1KFJ - chains A and B; structure by X-ray diffraction, 1.80 A resolution.

# Chain A
Protein: Tryptophan synthase alpha chain
Organism: Salmonella typhimurium
Notes: EC 4.2.1.20
Reference sequence: P00929 (TRPA_SALTY); residue numbers follow UniProt; this construct covers 1-268
Chain sequence (268 residues; each row starts with the number of its first residue):
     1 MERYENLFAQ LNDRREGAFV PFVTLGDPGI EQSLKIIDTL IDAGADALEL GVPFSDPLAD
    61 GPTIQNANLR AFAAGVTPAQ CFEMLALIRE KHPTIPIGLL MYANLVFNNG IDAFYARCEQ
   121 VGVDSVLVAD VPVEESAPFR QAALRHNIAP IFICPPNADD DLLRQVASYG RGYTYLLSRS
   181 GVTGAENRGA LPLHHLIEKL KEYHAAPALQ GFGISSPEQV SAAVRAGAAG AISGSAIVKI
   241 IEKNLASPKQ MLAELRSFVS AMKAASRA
Not modelled in the structure: 178-191, 268
UniProt features mapped onto this chain:
  - active site (Proton acceptor): Glu49, Asp60

# Chain B
Protein: Tryptophan synthase beta chain
Organism: Salmonella typhimurium
Notes: EC 4.2.1.20
Reference sequence: P0A2K1 (TRPB_SALTY); numbering as in UniProt (aligned over 1-397)
Chain sequence (397 residues; each row starts with the number of its first residue):
     1 MTTLLNPYFG EFGGMYVPQI LMPALNQLEE AFVSAQKDPE FQAQFADLLK NYAGRPTALT
    61 KCQNITAGTR TTLYLKREDL LHGGAHKTNQ VLGQALLAKR MGKSEIIAET GAGQHGVASA
   121 LASALLGLKC RIYMGAKDVE RQSPNVFRMR LMGAEVIPVH SGSATLKDAC NEALRDWSGS
   181 YETAHYMLGT AAGPHPYPTI VREFQRMIGE ETKAQILDKE GRLPDAVIAC VGGGSNAIGM
   241 FADFINDTSV GLIGVEPGGH GIETGEHGAP LKHGRVGIYF GMKAPMMQTA DGQIEESYSI
   301 SAGLDFPSVG PQHAYLNSIG RADYVSITDD EALEAFKTLC RHEGIIPALE SSHALAHALK
   361 MMREQPEKEQ LLVVNLSGRG DKDIFTVHDI LKARGEI
Not modelled in the structure: 1, 396-397
Metal / ion sites: Na+: Gly232, Phe306, Ser308
Ligand contacts: pyridoxyl-serine-5-monophosphate (PLS; [3-hydroxy-2-methyl-5-phosphonooxymethyl-pyridin-4-ylmethyl]-serine): Ala85, His86, Lys87, Glu109, Thr110, Gly111, Ala112, Gly113, Gln114, His115, Leu166, Gly189, Thr190, Cys230, Val231, Gly232, Gly233, Gly234, Ser235, Asn236, Ala302, Gly303, Leu304, Asp305, Ala348, Glu350, Ser377, Gly378, Lys382
UniProt features mapped onto this chain:
  - modified residue: Lys87 (N6-(pyridoxal phosphate)lysine)

# Interface between chain A and chain B
Pairs across the interface (59; chain A residue first):
  Pro53(A) - Gln293(B)  hydrogen bond (backbone-side chain)
  Phe54(A) - Gly292(B)
  Phe54(A) - Gln293(B)
  Phe54(A) - Ile294(B)  hydrophobic
  Ser55(A) - Gln293(B)  hydrogen bond (backbone-side chain)
  Ser55(A) - Ile294(B)  hydrogen bond (side chain-backbone)
  Asp56(A) - Lys167(B)  salt bridge
  Asp56(A) - Asp168(B)
  Asp56(A) - Asn171(B)  hydrogen bond
  Asp56(A) - Tyr279(B)  hydrogen bond
  Asp56(A) - Ile294(B)
  Pro57(A) - Arg175(B)  hydrogen bond (backbone-side chain)
  Leu58(A) - Asn171(B)
  Leu58(A) - Arg175(B)
  Leu58(A) - Tyr279(B)  hydrophobic
  Leu58(A) - Phe280(B)
  Ala59(A) - Pro18(B)  hydrophobic
  Asp60(A) - Arg175(B)  hydrogen bond (backbone-side chain)
  Gln65(A) - Ser161(B)
  Gln65(A) - Arg175(B)
  Phe72(A) - Gln293(B)
  Thr77(A) - Asp291(B)
  Pro78(A) - Asp291(B)
  Pro78(A) - Gln293(B)
  Ala103(A) - Ile278(B)  hydrophobic
  Asn104(A) - Gly277(B)
  Asn104(A) - Ile278(B)  hydrogen bond (side chain-backbone)
  Asn104(A) - Gln288(B)  hydrogen bond
  Asn104(A) - Gly292(B)  hydrogen bond (side chain-backbone)
  Asn104(A) - Ile294(B)
  Leu105(A) - Asp291(B)
  Leu105(A) - Gly292(B)
  Phe107(A) - Val276(B)
  Phe107(A) - Ile278(B)  hydrophobic
  Phe107(A) - Lys283(B)
  Asn108(A) - Arg275(B)  hydrogen bond
  Asn108(A) - Gln288(B)
  Asn108(A) - Ala290(B)  hydrogen bond (side chain-backbone)
  Asn108(A) - Asp291(B)
  Asn108(A) - Gly292(B)
  Ala129(A) - Pro18(B)
  Asp130(A) - Tyr16(B)
  Asp130(A) - Val17(B)  hydrogen bond (backbone-backbone)
  Asp130(A) - Pro18(B)
  Pro132(A) - Met15(B)
  Pro132(A) - Val17(B)
  Pro132(A) - Gln19(B)
  Pro132(A) - Met22(B)  hydrophobic
  Val133(A) - Gln19(B)  hydrogen bond (backbone-side chain)
  Glu134(A) - Gln19(B)  hydrogen bond
  Glu134(A) - Met22(B)
  Glu135(A) - Tyr8(B)  hydrogen bond
  Glu135(A) - Gly14(B)
  Glu135(A) - Met15(B)  hydrogen bond (side chain-backbone)
  Glu135(A) - Tyr16(B)
  Asn157(A) - Ile20(B)  hydrogen bond (side chain-backbone)
  Asn157(A) - Pro23(B)
  Asn157(A) - Tyr181(B)  hydrogen bond
  Leu162(A) - Gln19(B)
Also at the interface, not in a pair above, chain A (29 interface residues in all): Val131, Phe139, Ile153, Pro155
Also at the interface, not in a pair above, chain B (33 interface residues in all): Glu172, Leu174, Met286, Thr289

# In short
The interface between chain A and chain B involves 29 residues on one side and 33 on the other, with 19
hydrogen bonds and 1 salt bridge. Polar contacts include Asp56(A)-Lys167(B), Pro53(A)-Gln293(B) and
Ser55(A)-Gln293(B). Ligands of chain B: pyridoxyl-serine-5-monophosphate.
Chain A is Tryptophan synthase alpha chain and chain B is Tryptophan synthase beta chain, both from Salmonella
typhimurium; the structure, Crystal structure of wild-type tryptophan synthase complexed with L-serine, was
determined by X-ray diffraction, deposited together with 1KFB, 1KFC, 1KFE, 1K8X and 1KFK.
